1C9M - chain A; structure by X-ray diffraction, 1.67 A resolution.

Chain A:
Protein: Serine protease
From: Bacillus lentus
Notes: EC 3.4.21.62; engineered mutation(s): N76D, S103A, V104I FROM NATIVE (SER 87)
UniProtKB: P29600 (SUBS_BACLE); the author numbering skips numbers that UniProt does not, so the offset changes along the chain: 1-36 = UniProt 1-36; 38-58 = UniProt 37-57; 60-160 = UniProt 58-158; 165-275 = UniProt 159-269
Sequence (269 residues; row label = number of the first residue in the row; note: 6 numbers in that range are skipped by the numbering (no residue carries them; nothing is unmodelled there)):
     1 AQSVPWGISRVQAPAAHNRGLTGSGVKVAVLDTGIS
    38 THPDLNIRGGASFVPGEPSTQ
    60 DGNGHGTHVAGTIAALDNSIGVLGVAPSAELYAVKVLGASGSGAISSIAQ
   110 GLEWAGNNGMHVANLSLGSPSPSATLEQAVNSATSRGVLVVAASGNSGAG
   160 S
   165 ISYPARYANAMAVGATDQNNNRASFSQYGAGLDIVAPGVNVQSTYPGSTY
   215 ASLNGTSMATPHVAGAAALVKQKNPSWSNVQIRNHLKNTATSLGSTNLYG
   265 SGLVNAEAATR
Modified positions: Ser-221 (o-benzylsulfonyl-serine; SEB)
Ion coordination: Ca2+ site 1: Gln-2, Asp-41, Leu-75, Asn-77, Ile-79, Val-81; Ca2+ site 2: Ala-169, Tyr-171, Ala-174, Gly-195, Asp-197
UniProt features mapped onto this chain:
  - active site (Charge relay system): Asp-32, His-64
  - binding site (Ca(2+)): Gln-2, Asp-41, Leu-75, Asn-77, Ile-79, Val-81, Ala-169, Tyr-171, Ala-174

In short:
The Ca2+ site 1 is built by Gln-2, Asp-41, Leu-75, Asn-77, Ile-79 and Val-81. Ala-169, Tyr-171, Ala-174,
Gly-195 and Asp-197 form the Ca2+ site 2. Curated annotation (UniProt) lists active-site residues Asp-32 and
His-64 and 9 Ca2+-binding residues.
Chain A is Serine protease (Bacillus lentus); the structure, Bacillus lentus subtilsin (ser 87)
N76D/S103A/V104I, was determined by X-ray diffraction together with 1IAV, 1C9J, 1C9N and 1JEA from the same
study.
